Entry 5TGC (X-ray diffraction, 3.25 A resolution); this record covers chains B and C of the 3 polymer chains in the assembly.

== Chain B ==
Molecule: Actin-like protein ARP9
Organism: Saccharomyces cerevisiae
UniProt: Q05123 (ARP9_YEAST); residues 1-467 here = UniProt positions 1-467
Chain sequence (467 residues; row label = number of the first residue in the row):
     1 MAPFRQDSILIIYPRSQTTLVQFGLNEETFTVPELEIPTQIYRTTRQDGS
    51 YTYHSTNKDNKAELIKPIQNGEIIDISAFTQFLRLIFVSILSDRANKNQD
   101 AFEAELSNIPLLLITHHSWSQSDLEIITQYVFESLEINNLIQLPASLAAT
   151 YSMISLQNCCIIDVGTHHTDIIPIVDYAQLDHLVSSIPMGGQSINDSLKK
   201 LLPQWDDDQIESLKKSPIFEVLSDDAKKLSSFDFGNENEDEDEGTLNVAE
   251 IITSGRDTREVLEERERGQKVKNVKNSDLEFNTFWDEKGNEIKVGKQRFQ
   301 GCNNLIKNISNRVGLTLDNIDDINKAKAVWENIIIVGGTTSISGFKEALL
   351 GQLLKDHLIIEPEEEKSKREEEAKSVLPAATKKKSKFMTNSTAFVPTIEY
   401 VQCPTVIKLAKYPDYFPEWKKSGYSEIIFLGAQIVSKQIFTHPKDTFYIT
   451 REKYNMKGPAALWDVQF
Disordered / not traced: 1, 227-273, 379-394, 416-420, 445-446, 467

== Chain C ==
Molecule: Regulator of Ty1 transposition protein 102
Organism: Saccharomyces cerevisiae
UniProt: P53330 (RT102_YEAST); residue numbers follow UniProt; this construct covers 1-157
Chain sequence (158 residues; numbered 0 to 157; the number before each row is that of its first residue; numbering starts at 0):
     0 SMDPQTLITKANKVSYYGNPTSKESWRYDWYQPSKVSSNVQQPQQQLGDM
    50 ENNLEKYPFRYKTWLRNQEDEKNLQRESCEDILDLKEFDRRILKKSLMTS
   100 HTKGDTSKATGAPSANQGDEALSVDDIRGAVGNSEAIPGLSAGVNNDNTK
   150 ESKDVKMN
Disordered / not traced: 0, 36-53, 71-75, 91-157
Sequence notes: expression tag (0)
Curated features (UniProtKB/Swiss-Prot):
  - modified residue (Phosphoserine): Ser-77, Ser-122

== Chain B / chain C interface ==
Residue-residue contacts (78; chain B residue first):
  Ala-2(B) / Tyr-15(C)
  Pro-3(B) / Tyr-15(C)
  Pro-33(B) / Arg-89(C)  hydrogen bond (backbone-side chain)
  Glu-34(B) / Asp-88(C)
  Glu-34(B) / Arg-89(C)
  Leu-35(B) / Leu-84(C)  hydrophobic
  Leu-35(B) / Phe-87(C)
  Leu-35(B) / Asp-88(C)
  Glu-36(B) / Phe-87(C)  hydrogen bond (backbone-backbone)
  Ile-37(B) / Phe-87(C)  hydrophobic
  Pro-38(B) / Phe-87(C)
  Tyr-51(B) / Ser-77(C)
  Thr-52(B) / Ser-77(C)
  Tyr-53(B) / Ser-77(C)
  Tyr-53(B) / Glu-79(C)
  Ser-55(B) / Asp-80(C)
  Ser-55(B) / Leu-82(C)
  Gln-81(B) / Ser-77(C)  hydrogen bond (side chain-backbone)
  Arg-84(B) / Pro-3(C)
  Arg-84(B) / Gln-4(C)
  Arg-84(B) / Ile-7(C)
  Arg-84(B) / Cys-78(C)
  Arg-84(B) / Glu-79(C)  salt bridge
  Leu-85(B) / Glu-79(C)
  Leu-85(B) / Asp-80(C)
  Leu-85(B) / Leu-82(C)  hydrophobic
  Phe-87(B) / Asn-11(C)
  Val-88(B) / Pro-3(C)  hydrophobic
  Val-88(B) / Leu-6(C)  hydrophobic
  Val-88(B) / Ile-7(C)  hydrophobic
  Val-88(B) / Ile-81(C)  hydrophobic
  Ser-89(B) / Leu-82(C)  hydrogen bond (side chain-backbone)
  Ser-89(B) / Leu-84(C)
  Leu-91(B) / Leu-6(C)
  Leu-91(B) / Ile-7(C)
  Leu-91(B) / Ala-10(C)  hydrophobic
  Ser-92(B) / Leu-6(C)
  Ser-92(B) / Ile-81(C)
  Asp-93(B) / Leu-84(C)
  Phe-102(B) / Met-1(C)  hydrophobic
  Phe-102(B) / Leu-6(C)
  Phe-102(B) / Lys-9(C)
  Phe-102(B) / Ala-10(C)
  Leu-106(B) / Ala-10(C)
  Leu-106(B) / Asn-11(C)  hydrogen bond (backbone-backbone)
  Ser-107(B) / Asn-11(C)
  Ser-107(B) / Lys-12(C)
  Ser-107(B) / Val-13(C)
  Ile-109(B) / Asn-11(C)  hydrogen bond (backbone-side chain)
  Glu-125(B) / Trp-63(C)  hydrogen bond
  Gln-129(B) / Trp-25(C)  hydrogen bond (side chain-backbone)
  Gln-129(B) / Trp-63(C)
  Glu-133(B) / Ser-24(C)
  Glu-133(B) / Trp-25(C)  hydrogen bond (side chain-backbone)
  Ser-134(B) / Ile-7(C)
  Leu-135(B) / Ile-7(C)
  Leu-135(B) / Asn-11(C)
  Glu-136(B) / Ile-7(C)
  Glu-136(B) / Thr-8(C)
  Glu-136(B) / Asn-11(C)  hydrogen bond (backbone-side chain)
  Glu-136(B) / Lys-12(C)  salt bridge
  Ile-137(B) / Asn-11(C)
  Asn-138(B) / Asn-11(C)  hydrogen bond (side chain-backbone)
  Arg-451(B) / Lys-22(C)
  Arg-451(B) / Glu-23(C)
  Tyr-454(B) / Glu-23(C)
  Tyr-454(B) / Trp-25(C)  hydrogen bond (backbone-side chain)
  Asn-455(B) / Pro-19(C)
  Asn-455(B) / Ser-21(C)
  Asn-455(B) / Lys-22(C)
  Asn-455(B) / Glu-23(C)  hydrogen bond (side chain-backbone)
  Asn-455(B) / Trp-25(C)
  Asn-455(B) / Arg-65(C)
  Met-456(B) / Trp-25(C)
  Lys-457(B) / Trp-25(C)
  Gly-458(B) / Trp-25(C)
  Pro-459(B) / Trp-25(C)
  Pro-459(B) / Trp-63(C)
Other interface residues (no listed pair), chain B (48 interface residues in all): Leu-20, Val-32, His-54, Ile-90, Ala-95, Asn-108, Glu-452, Ala-460
Other interface residues (no listed pair), chain C (32 interface residues in all): Gly-17, Arg-26

== Overview ==
48 residues of chain B and 32 residues of chain C are in contact, with 13 hydrogen bonds and 2 salt bridges.
Among the polar pairs are Arg-84(B)/Glu-79(C), Glu-136(B)/Lys-12(C) and Pro-33(B)/Arg-89(C).
Here chain B is Actin-like protein ARP9 and chain C is Regulator of Ty1 transposition protein 102, both from
Saccharomyces cerevisiae. Entry 5TGC (Structure of the hetero-trimer of Rtt102-Arp7/9 bound to ATP) was
determined by X-ray diffraction.
